9C1N - chains I and J of the 18 polymer chains in the assembly; structure by electron microscopy, 2.76 A resolution.

# Chain I (and J)
Name: DUF4297 domain-containing protein
Organism: Bacillus sp. HMF5848
Notes: chain J of this document is another copy of the same molecule, construct and numbering; everything in this record applies to it too
Reference sequence: A0A428J1H2 (A0A428J1H2_9BACI); residues 1-436 here = UniProt positions 1-436
Chain sequence (436 residues; numbered 1 to 436; the number before each row is that of its first residue):
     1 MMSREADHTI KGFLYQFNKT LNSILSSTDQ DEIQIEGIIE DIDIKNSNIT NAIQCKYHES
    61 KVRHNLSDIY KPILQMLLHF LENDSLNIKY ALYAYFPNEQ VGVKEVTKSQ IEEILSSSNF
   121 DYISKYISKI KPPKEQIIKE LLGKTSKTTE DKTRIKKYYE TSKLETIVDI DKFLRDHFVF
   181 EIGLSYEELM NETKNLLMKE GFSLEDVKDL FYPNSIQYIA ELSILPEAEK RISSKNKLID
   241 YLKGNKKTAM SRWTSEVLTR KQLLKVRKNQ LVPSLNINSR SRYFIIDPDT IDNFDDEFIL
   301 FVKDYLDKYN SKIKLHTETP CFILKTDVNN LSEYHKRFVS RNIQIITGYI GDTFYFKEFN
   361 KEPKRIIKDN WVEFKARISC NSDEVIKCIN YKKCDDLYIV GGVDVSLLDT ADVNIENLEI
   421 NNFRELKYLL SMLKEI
Unresolved in the structure: 1-6
Reported in the primary citation:
  - catalytic residues: Asp41, Glu59, Lys61 (proposed by the authors, not directly observed)
  - mutagenesis - D41A, E59A, K61A: abolished catalytic activity

# How chain I and chain J interact
Residue-residue contacts - 66 pairs, chain I then chain J:
  Asp7(I) - Ser223(J)
  Thr9(I) - Phe13(J)
  Ile10(I) - Phe13(J)  hydrophobic
  Ile10(I) - Phe17(J)  hydrophobic
  Ile10(I) - Glu36(J)
  Ile10(I) - Ser223(J)
  Ile10(I) - Ile224(J)  hydrophobic
  Lys11(I) - Ile224(J)
  Phe13(I) - Thr9(J)
  Phe13(I) - Ile10(J)  hydrophobic
  Phe13(I) - Phe13(J)  hydrophobic
  Leu14(I) - Ala220(J)
  Leu14(I) - Ile224(J)  hydrophobic
  Phe17(I) - Ile10(J)  hydrophobic
  Glu36(I) - Ile10(J)
  Tyr186(I) - Ile224(J)  hydrophobic
  Ser203(I) - Arg252(J)
  Glu205(I) - Arg252(J)
  Asp206(I) - Arg252(J)  salt bridge
  Asp206(I) - Trp253(J)  hydrogen bond
  Asp209(I) - Asn214(J)  hydrogen bond (backbone-side chain)
  Asp209(I) - Arg252(J)  salt bridge
  Leu210(I) - Asp209(J)
  Leu210(I) - Leu210(J)  hydrophobic
  Leu210(I) - Trp253(J)  hydrophobic
  Tyr212(I) - Gln217(J)
  Pro213(I) - Pro213(J)
  Pro213(I) - Asn214(J)
  Asn214(I) - Asp209(J)  hydrogen bond (side chain-backbone)
  Asn214(I) - Pro213(J)
  Ile216(I) - Gln217(J)
  Gln217(I) - Tyr212(J)
  Gln217(I) - Ile216(J)
  Ala220(I) - Leu14(J)
  Ser223(I) - Asp7(J)
  Ser223(I) - Ile10(J)
  Ile224(I) - Ile10(J)  hydrophobic
  Ile224(I) - Lys11(J)
  Ile224(I) - Leu14(J)  hydrophobic
  Ile224(I) - Tyr186(J)  hydrophobic
  Asn245(I) - Asp209(J)
  Lys246(I) - Trp253(J)
  Ala249(I) - Trp253(J)  hydrophobic
  Arg252(I) - Ser203(J)
  Arg252(I) - Glu205(J)
  Arg252(I) - Asp206(J)  salt bridge
  Arg252(I) - Asp209(J)  salt bridge
  Trp253(I) - Asp206(J)  hydrogen bond
  Trp253(I) - Leu210(J)  hydrophobic
  Trp253(I) - Lys246(J)
  Trp253(I) - Ala249(J)  hydrophobic
  Trp253(I) - Met250(J)  hydrophobic
  Trp253(I) - Trp253(J)  hydrophobic
  Asp296(I) - Asp412(J)
  Ile299(I) - Asp412(J)
  Leu300(I) - Asp412(J)
  Lys303(I) - Arg280(J)
  Lys303(I) - Asp395(J)  salt bridge
  Asp304(I) - Arg280(J)  salt bridge
  Asp307(I) - Arg280(J)  salt bridge
  Arg337(I) - Asp412(J)  salt bridge
  Arg341(I) - Lys393(J)
  Arg341(I) - Cys394(J)
  Arg341(I) - Asp395(J)  salt bridge
  Arg341(I) - Asp412(J)  hydrogen bond (side chain-backbone)
  Lys434(I) - Val272(J)
Other interface residues (no listed pair), chain I (44 interface residues in all): Leu225, Pro226, Thr248, Met250, Val257, Ser340, Arg424, Ile436
Other interface residues (no listed pair), chain J (40 interface residues in all): Leu225, Pro226, Asn245, Thr248, Gln270, Val413, Asn414

# In short
44 residues of chain I and 40 residues of chain J are in contact, with 5 hydrogen bonds and 9 salt bridges.
Among the polar pairs are Asp206(I)-Arg252(J), Asp209(I)-Arg252(J) and Lys303(I)-Asp395(J). From the paper:
catalytic residues Asp41(I), Glu59(I) and Lys61(I); D41A, E59A and K61A of chain I abolish catalytic activity.
Both chains are DUF4297 domain-containing protein (Bacillus sp. HMF5848). Entry 9C1N (HerA-DUF4297 assembly 2)
was determined by electron microscopy (same publication as 9C1M, 9C1O, 9C1X and 9C5X).
